Entry 8VP9 (electron microscopy, 3.18 A resolution); this record covers chains A and D of the 4 polymer chains in the assembly.

Chain A:
Name: ABC-type bacteriocin transporter
Source organism: Acetivibrio thermocellus ATCC 27405
UniProt: A3DCU1 (A3DCU1_ACET2); residue numbers follow UniProt; this construct covers 1-727
Sequence (750 residues; numbered -22 to 727; the number before each row is that of its first residue; numbers below 1 keep their minus sign (Met-22 is residue -22)):
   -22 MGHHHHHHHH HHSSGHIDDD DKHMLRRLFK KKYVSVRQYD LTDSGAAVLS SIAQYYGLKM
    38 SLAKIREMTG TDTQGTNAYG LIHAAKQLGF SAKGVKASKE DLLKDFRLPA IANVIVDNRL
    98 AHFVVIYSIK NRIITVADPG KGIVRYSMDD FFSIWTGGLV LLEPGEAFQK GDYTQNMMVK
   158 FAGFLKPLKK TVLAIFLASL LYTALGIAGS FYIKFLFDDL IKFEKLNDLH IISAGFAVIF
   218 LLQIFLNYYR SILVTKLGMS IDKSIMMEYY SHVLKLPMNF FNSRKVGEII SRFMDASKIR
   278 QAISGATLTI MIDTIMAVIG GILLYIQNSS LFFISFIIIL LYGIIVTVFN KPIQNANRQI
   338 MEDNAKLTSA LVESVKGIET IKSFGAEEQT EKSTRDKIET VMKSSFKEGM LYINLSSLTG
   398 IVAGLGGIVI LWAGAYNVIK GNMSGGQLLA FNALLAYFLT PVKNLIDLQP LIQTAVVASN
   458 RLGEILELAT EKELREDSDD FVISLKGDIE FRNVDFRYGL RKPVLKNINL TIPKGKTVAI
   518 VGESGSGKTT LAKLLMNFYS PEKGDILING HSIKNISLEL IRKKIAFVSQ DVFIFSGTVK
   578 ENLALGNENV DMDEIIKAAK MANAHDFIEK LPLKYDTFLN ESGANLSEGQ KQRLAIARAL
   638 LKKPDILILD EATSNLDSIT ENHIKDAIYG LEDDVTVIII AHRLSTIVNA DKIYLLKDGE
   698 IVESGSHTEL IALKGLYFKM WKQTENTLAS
Not modelled in the structure: -22 to 7, 621-626, 650-665, 704-727
Construct notes: initiating methionine (-22); expression tag (-21 to 0); engineered mutation Ser12 (Cys in A3DCU1), Ser21 (Cys in A3DCU1), Val25 (Cys in A3DCU1), Phe129 (Cys in A3DCU1), Ala171 (Cys in A3DCU1), Ala581 (Cys in A3DCU1), Ala687 (Cys in A3DCU1), Leu713 (Cys in A3DCU1)
Ligand contacts:
  - A1ACX (3-[oxidanyl-[2-(trimethyl-$L4-azanyl)ethoxy]phosphoryl]oxypropyl hexadecanoate), molecule 1: Ala181, Ile184, Ala185, Phe188, Lys191, Phe192, Ile296, Gln304, Gln424
  - A1ACX, molecule 2: Leu203, Asn204, His207, Ala214, Val215, Leu218
  - ADP (adenosine-5'-diphosphate): Asp49, Tyr495, Arg498, Val501, Gly522, Ser523, Gly524, Lys525, Thr526, His679
From the paper describing this entry:
  - conformationally variable residues (order/disorder transition): Ser651 to Ile665

Chain D:
Name: Bacteriocin-type signal sequence-containing protein
Source organism: Acetivibrio thermocellus ATCC 27405
UniProt: A3DCU2 (A3DCU2_ACET2); residues 1-90 here = UniProt positions 1-90
Sequence (113 residues; numbered -22 to 90; the number before each row is that of its first residue; numbers below 1 keep their minus sign (Met-22 is residue -22)):
   -22 MGHHHHHHHH HHSSGHIDDD DKHMSEAKKL NIGRELTDEE LMEMTGGSTF SIQCQKDYTY
    38 KPSLPVVKYG VVIDEPEVVI KYGVGPIVGI KYGVEPIGPI QPMYGIKPVE TLK
Not modelled in the structure: -22 to 9, 26-90
Construct notes: initiating methionine (-22); expression tag (-21 to 0)

Chain A / chain D interface:
Residue-residue contacts - 37 pairs, chain A then chain D:
  Leu18(A) - Ser25(D)
  Thr19(A) - Gly24(D)
  Ser21(A) - Gly24(D)
  Gln51(A) - Thr22(D)
  Gln51(A) - Gly24(D)
  Gln51(A) - Ser25(D)
  Gly52(A) - Gly24(D)
  Thr53(A) - Met21(D)
  Thr53(A) - Thr22(D)
  Thr53(A) - Gly23(D)  hydrogen bond (backbone-backbone)
  Asn54(A) - Met19(D)
  Asn54(A) - Met21(D)
  Ala55(A) - Leu18(D)
  Ala55(A) - Met21(D)  hydrogen bond (backbone-backbone)
  Tyr56(A) - Leu18(D)  hydrophobic
  Gly71(A) - Arg11(D)
  Gly71(A) - Glu12(D)
  Gly71(A) - Leu13(D)  hydrogen bond (backbone-backbone)
  Val72(A) - Gly10(D)
  Val72(A) - Arg11(D)
  Lys73(A) - Gly10(D)  hydrogen bond (backbone-backbone)
  Lys73(A) - Arg11(D)  hydrogen bond (backbone-backbone)
  Lys73(A) - Leu13(D)
  Asn90(A) - Met21(D)
  Asn90(A) - Thr22(D)  hydrogen bond (side chain-backbone)
  Leu97(A) - Ser25(D)
  Ala98(A) - Thr22(D)
  Ala98(A) - Gly23(D)
  Ala98(A) - Gly24(D)
  Ala98(A) - Ser25(D)
  His99(A) - Gly23(D)
  Phe100(A) - Met21(D)  hydrophobic
  Phe100(A) - Gly23(D)
  Gly135(A) - Met21(D)
  Lys499(A) - Glu16(D)
  Lys499(A) - Met19(D)
  Lys499(A) - Glu20(D)  salt bridge
Interface residues without a listed pair, chain A (25 interface residues in all): Ile59, Lys70, Ala74, Leu136, Leu497, Arg498

Summary:
The interface between chain A and chain D involves 25 residues on one side and 13 on the other, with 6
hydrogen bonds and 1 salt bridge. Among the polar pairs are Lys499(A)-Glu20(D), Asn90(A)-Thr22(D) and
Thr53(A)-Gly23(D). Ligands of chain A: ADP and compound A1ACX. From the paper: conformational variability at
Ser651(A).
Chain A is ABC-type bacteriocin transporter and chain D is Bacteriocin-type signal sequence-containing
protein, both from Acetivibrio thermocellus ATCC 27405; the structure, Cryo-EM structure of the cysteine-free
ABC transporter PCAT1 bound with ADP and Substrate, was determined by electron microscopy (same publication as
8VP3 and 8VP5).
